PDB entry 7TJW | electron microscopy, 4.00 A resolution | chains D and G of the 7 polymer chains in the assembly

# Chain D
Name: ATP synthase subunit beta
From: Saccharomyces cerevisiae
Notes: EC 7.1.2.2
Reference sequence: P00830 (ATPB_YEAST); residues 1-478 here correspond to UniProt positions 34-511 (UniProt number = residue number + 33)
Sequence (478 residues; numbered 1 to 478; the number before each row is that of its first residue):
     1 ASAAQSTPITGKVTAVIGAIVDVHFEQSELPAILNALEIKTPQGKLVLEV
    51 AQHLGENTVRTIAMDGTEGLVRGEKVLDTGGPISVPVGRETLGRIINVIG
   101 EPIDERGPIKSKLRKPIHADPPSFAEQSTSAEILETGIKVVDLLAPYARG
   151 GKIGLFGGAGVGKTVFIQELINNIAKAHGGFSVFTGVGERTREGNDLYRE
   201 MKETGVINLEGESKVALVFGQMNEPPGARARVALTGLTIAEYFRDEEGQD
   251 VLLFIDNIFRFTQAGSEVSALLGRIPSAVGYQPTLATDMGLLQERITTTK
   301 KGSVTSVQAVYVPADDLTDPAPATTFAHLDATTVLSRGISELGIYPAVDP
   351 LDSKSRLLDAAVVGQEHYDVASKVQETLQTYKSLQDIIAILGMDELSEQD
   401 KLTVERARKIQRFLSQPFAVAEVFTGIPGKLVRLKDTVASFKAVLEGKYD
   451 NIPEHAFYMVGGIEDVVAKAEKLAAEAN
Unresolved in the structure: 1-9, 475-478
Metal / ion sites: Mg2+: T164, D256 (together with ATP)
Ligand contacts: ATP (adenosine-5'-triphosphate): G158, G160, V161, G162, K163, T164, V165, R190, E193, D256, N257, R260, Y311, Y345, P346, F418, A421, F424
UniProt features mapped onto this chain:
  - binding site (ATP): G157 to T164
  - modified residue: T79 (Phosphothreonine), T204 (Phosphothreonine), S340 (Phosphoserine)

# Chain G
Name: ATP synthase subunit gamma
From: Saccharomyces cerevisiae
Reference sequence: P38077 (ATPG_YEAST); residues 1-278 here correspond to UniProt positions 34-311 (UniProt number = residue number + 33)
Sequence (278 residues; each row starts with the number of its first residue):
     1 ATLKEVEMRLKSIKNIEKITKTMKIVASTRLSKAEKAKISAKKMDEAEQL
    51 FYKNAETKNLDVEATETGAPKELIVAITSDKGLCGSIHSQLAKAVRRHLN
   101 DQPNADIVTIGDKIKMQLLRTHPNNIKLSINGIGKDAPTFQESALIADKL
   151 LSVMKAGTYPKISIFYNDPVSSLSFEPSEKPIFNAKTIEQSPSFGKFEID
   201 TDANVPRDLFEYTLANQMLTAMAQGYAAEISARRNAMDNASKNAGDMINR
   251 YSILYNRTRQAVITNELVDIITGASSLG
Unresolved in the structure: 1, 58-73, 277-278

# Interface between chain D and chain G
Contacting residue pairs (5):
  P276(D) - I270(G)
  S277(D) - I270(G)
  A278(D) - E266(G)
  V279(D) - E266(G)  hydrogen bond (backbone-side chain)
  I390(D) - I19(G)  hydrophobic
Interface residues without a listed pair, chain D (6 interface residues in all): I275
Interface residues without a listed pair, chain G (6 interface residues in all): L83, G273, A274

# In short
The chain D/chain G interface involves 6 residues from each chain; the contacts include 1 hydrogen bond. Its
one hydrogen-bonded contact is V279(D)-E266(G). Chain D binds ATP. The Mg2+ site is built by T164(D) and
D256(D). From UniProt: 8 ATP-binding residues on chain D.
Here chain D is ATP synthase subunit beta and chain G is ATP synthase subunit gamma, both from Saccharomyces
cerevisiae. Entry 7TJW (Yeast ATP synthase F1 region State 1catalytic(e-h) with 10 mM ATP) was determined by
electron microscopy, deposited together with 7TJS, 7TJT, 7TJU, 7TJV, 7TJX, 7TJY and 30 further entries.
